PDB entry 1LZW | X-ray diffraction, 2.50 A resolution | chains A and B

== Chain A ==
Name: Protein yljA
From: Escherichia coli
UniProtKB: P0A8Q6 (CLPS_ECOLI); residues -14 to 91 here correspond to UniProt positions 1-106 (UniProt number = residue number + 15)
Amino-acid sequence (106 residues; each row starts with the number of its first residue; numbers below 1 keep their minus sign (Met-14 is residue -14)):
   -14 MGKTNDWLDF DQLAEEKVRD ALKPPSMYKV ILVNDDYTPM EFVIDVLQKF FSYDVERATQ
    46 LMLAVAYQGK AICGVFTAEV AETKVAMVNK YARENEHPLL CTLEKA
Unresolved in the structure: -14 to 0
Differences from the reference sequence: engineered mutation Ala51 (His66 in P0A8Q6)

== Chain B ==
Name: ATP-dependent clp protease ATP-binding subunit ClpA
From: Escherichia coli
UniProtKB: P0ABH9 (CLPA_ECOLI); residues 92-237 here correspond to UniProt positions 1-146 (UniProt number = residue number - 91)
Amino-acid sequence (146 residues; each row starts with the number of its first residue):
    92 MLNQELELSL NMAFARAREH RHEFMTVEHL LLALLSNPSA REALEACSVD LVALRQELEA
   152 FIEQTTPVLP ASEEERDTQP TLSFQRVLQR AVFHVQSSGR NEVTGANVLV AIFSEQESQA
   212 AYLLRKHEVS RLDVVNFISH GTRKDE
Bound ions: platinum (II) ion near Met103 (its only coordinating residue here)

== Interface between chain A and chain B ==
Contacting residue pairs - 30 pairs, chain A then chain B:
  Leu7(A) - Arg216(B)
  Lys8(A) - Tyr213(B)
  Pro9(A) - Tyr213(B)
  Pro10(A) - Glu208(B)
  Pro10(A) - Ser209(B)
  Pro10(A) - Gln210(B)
  Pro10(A) - Tyr213(B)
  Tyr13(A) - Glu208(B)  hydrogen bond
  Lys34(A) - Arg167(B)
  Ser37(A) - Pro161(B)
  Phe61(A) - Pro158(B)  hydrophobic
  Thr62(A) - Phe152(B)
  Thr62(A) - Thr156(B)
  Ala63(A) - Glu208(B)
  Glu64(A) - Thr117(B)
  Glu64(A) - Val118(B)  hydrogen bond (side chain-backbone)
  Glu64(A) - Glu119(B)
  Glu64(A) - Thr172(B)  hydrogen bond
  Glu64(A) - Ser174(B)
  Val65(A) - Phe115(B)  hydrophobic
  Glu67(A) - Leu173(B)
  Glu67(A) - Arg177(B)  salt bridge
  Thr68(A) - Phe115(B)
  Thr68(A) - Thr172(B)
  Thr68(A) - Leu173(B)  hydrogen bond (side chain-backbone)
  Lys69(A) - Glu114(B)  salt bridge
  Lys69(A) - Phe115(B)
  Ala71(A) - Leu173(B)  hydrophobic
  Met72(A) - Phe115(B)  hydrophobic
  Met72(A) - Gln170(B)
Also at the interface, not in a pair above, chain A (18 interface residues in all): Ala6
Also at the interface, not in a pair above, chain B (22 interface residues in all): Pro171, Lys217

== Summary ==
Chain A and chain B form an interface of 18 and 22 residues respectively, with 4 hydrogen bonds and 2 salt
bridges. Among the polar pairs are Glu67(A)-Arg177(B), Lys69(A)-Glu114(B) and Tyr13(A)-Glu208(B).
Chain A is Protein yljA and chain B is ATP-dependent clp protease ATP-binding subunit ClpA, both from
Escherichia coli; the structure, Structural basis of ClpS-mediated switch in ClpA substrate recognition, was
determined by X-ray diffraction, deposited together with 1MG9.
